PDB entry 7PMN | electron microscopy, 3.20 A resolution | chains 4 and 6 of the 22 polymer chains in the assembly

# Chain 4
Name: DNA replication licensing factor MCM4
Organism: Saccharomyces cerevisiae
Notes: EC 3.6.4.12
UniProtKB: P30665 (MCM4_YEAST); residue numbers follow UniProt; this construct covers 1-933
Sequence (933 residues; row label = number of the first residue in the row):
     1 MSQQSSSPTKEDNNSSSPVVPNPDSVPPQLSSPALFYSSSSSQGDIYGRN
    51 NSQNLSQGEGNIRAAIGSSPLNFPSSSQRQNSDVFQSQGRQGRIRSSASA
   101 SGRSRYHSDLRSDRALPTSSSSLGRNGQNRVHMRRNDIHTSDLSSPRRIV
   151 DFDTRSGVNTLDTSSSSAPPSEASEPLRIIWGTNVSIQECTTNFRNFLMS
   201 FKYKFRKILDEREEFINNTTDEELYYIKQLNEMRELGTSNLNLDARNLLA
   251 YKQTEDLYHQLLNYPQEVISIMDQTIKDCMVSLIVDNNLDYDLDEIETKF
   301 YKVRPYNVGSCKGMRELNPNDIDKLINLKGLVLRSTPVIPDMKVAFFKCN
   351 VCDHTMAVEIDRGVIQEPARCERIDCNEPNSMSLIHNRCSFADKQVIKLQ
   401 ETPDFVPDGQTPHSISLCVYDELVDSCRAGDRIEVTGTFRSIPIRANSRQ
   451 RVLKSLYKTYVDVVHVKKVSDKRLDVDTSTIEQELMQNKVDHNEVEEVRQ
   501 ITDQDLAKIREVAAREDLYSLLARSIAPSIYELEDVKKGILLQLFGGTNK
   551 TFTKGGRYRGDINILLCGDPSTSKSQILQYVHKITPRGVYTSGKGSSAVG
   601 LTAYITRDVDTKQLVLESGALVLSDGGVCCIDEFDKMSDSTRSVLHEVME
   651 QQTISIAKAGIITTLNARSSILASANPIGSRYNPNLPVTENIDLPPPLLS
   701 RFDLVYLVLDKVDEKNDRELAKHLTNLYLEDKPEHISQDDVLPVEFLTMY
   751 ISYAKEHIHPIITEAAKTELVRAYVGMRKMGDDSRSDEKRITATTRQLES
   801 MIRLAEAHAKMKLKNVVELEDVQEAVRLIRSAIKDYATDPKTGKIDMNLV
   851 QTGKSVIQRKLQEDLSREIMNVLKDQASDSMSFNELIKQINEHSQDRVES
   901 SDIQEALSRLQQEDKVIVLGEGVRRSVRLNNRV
Unresolved in the structure: 1-173, 470-504, 553-556, 606-613, 732-740, 781-791, 836-933
Bound ions: Zn2+: C349, C352, C371, C376
Curated features (UniProtKB/Swiss-Prot):
  - motif: S700 to D703 (Arginine finger)
  - binding site (ATP): G568 to S575
  - modified residue (Phosphoserine): S52, S56, S69
  - mutagenesis: K574 (K574A: Loss of MCM2-7 complex helicase activity)

# Chain 6
Name: DNA replication licensing factor MCM6
Organism: Saccharomyces cerevisiae
Notes: EC 3.6.4.12
UniProtKB: P53091 (MCM6_YEAST); residues 1-1017 here = UniProt positions 1-1017
Sequence (1017 residues; numbered 1 to 1017; the number before each row is that of its first residue):
     1 MSSPFPADTPSSNRPSNSSPPPSSIGAGFGSSSGLDSQIGSRLHFPSSSQ
    51 PHVSNSQTGPFVNDSTQFSSQRLQTDGSATNDMEGNEPARSFKSRALNHV
   101 KKVDDVTGEKVREAFEQFLEDFSVQSTDTGEVEKVYRAQIEFMKIYDLNT
   151 IYIDYQHLSMRENGALAMAISEQYYRFLPFLQKGLRRVVRKYAPELLNTS
   201 DSLKRSEGDEGQADEDEQQDDDMNGSSLPRDSGSSAAPGNGTSAMATRSI
   251 TTSTSPEQTERVFQISFFNLPTVHRIRDIRSEKIGSLLSISGTVTRTSEV
   301 RPELYKASFTCDMCRAIVDNVEQSFKYTEPTFCPNPSCENRAFWTLNVTR
   351 SRFLDWQKVRIQENANEIPTGSMPRTLDVILRGDSVERAKPGDRCKFTGV
   401 EIVVPDVTQLGLPGVKPSSTLDTRGISKTTEGLNSGVTGLRSLGVRDLTY
   451 KISFLACHVISIGSNIGASSPDANSNNRETELQMAANLQANNVYQDNERD
   501 QEVFLNSLSSDEINELKEMVKDEHIYDKLVRSIAPAVFGHEAVKKGILLQ
   551 MLGGVHKSTVEGIKLRGDINICVVGDPSTSKSQFLKYVVGFAPRSVYTSG
   601 KASSAAGLTAAVVRDEEGGDYTIEAGALMLADNGICCIDEFDKMDISDQV
   651 AIHEAMEQQTISIAKAGIHATLNARTSILAAANPVGGRYNRKLSLRGNLN
   701 MTAPIMSRFDLFFVILDDCNEKIDTELASHIVDLHMKRDEAIEPPFSAEQ
   751 LRRYIKYARTFKPILTKEARSYLVEKYKELRKDDAQGFSRSSYRITVRQL
   801 ESMIRLSEAIARANCVDEITPSFIAEAYDLLRQSIIRVDVDDVEMDEEFD
   851 NIESQSHAASGNNDDNDDGTGSGVITSEPPADIEEGQSEATARPGTSEKK
   901 KTTVTYDKYVSMMNMIVRKIAEVDREGAEELTAVDIVDWYLLQKENDLGS
   951 LAEYWEERRLAFKVIKRLVKDRILMEIHGTRHNLRDLENEENENNKTVYV
  1001 IHPNCEVLDQLEPQDSS
Unresolved in the structure: 1-90, 201-254, 420-433, 464-496, 738-743, 839-1017
Bound ions: Zn2+: C311, C314, C333, C338
Residues lining bound ligands: AMP-PNP (ANP; phosphoaminophosphonic acid-adenylate ester): L565, E657, Q658, R708, V797, R798, E801
Curated features (UniProtKB/Swiss-Prot):
  - motif: S707 to D710 (Arginine finger)
  - binding site (ATP): G575 to S582
  - modified residue: S78 (Phosphoserine), S249 (Phosphoserine), S372 (Phosphoserine), T766 (Phosphothreonine)
  - mutagenesis: K581 (K581A: Loss of MCM2-7 complex helicase activity)

# Chain 4 / chain 6 interface
Residue-residue contacts (113):
  V338(4) with I279(6)
  P340(4) with S281(6); Y450(6); I452(6), hydrophobic
  M342(4) with Y450(6)
  F347(4) with L440(6), hydrophobic
  V351(4) with K102(6)
  C352(4) with K102(6); V103(6), hydrogen bond (backbone-backbone)
  D353(4) with K102(6), salt bridge; V103(6)
  G363(4) with V437(6); T438(6), hydrogen bond (backbone-backbone)
  V364(4) with T438(6)
  I365(4) with V437(6), hydrophobic; T438(6), hydrogen bond (backbone-backbone); G439(6); L440(6), hydrophobic
  E367(4) with L440(6); R441(6), hydrogen bond (side chain-backbone)
  R373(4) with V103(6)
  E378(4) with R95(6), salt bridge
  N380(4) with R441(6), hydrogen bond
  L384(4) with L440(6), hydrophobic; Y450(6)
  H386(4) with F325(6); V403(6); Y450(6), hydrogen bond
  N387(4) with Y175(6); I284(6); F325(6); I402(6); V403(6), hydrogen bond (side chain-backbone)
  R388(4) with Y175(6); R176(6)
  F391(4) with S281(6); E282(6); V403(6), hydrophobic; Y450(6), hydrophobic
  A392(4) with S281(6)
  D393(4) with R280(6); S281(6), hydrogen bond; E282(6)
  Q395(4) with R375(6)
  V424(4) with R280(6)
  D425(4) with R280(6), salt bridge; R375(6), salt bridge
  R428(4) with P369(6); T370(6), hydrogen bond
  R445(4) with V445(6), hydrogen bond (side chain-backbone)
  N447(4) with S419(6), hydrogen bond
  S448(4) with S418(6), hydrogen bond (side chain-backbone); S419(6); R446(6)
  R449(4) with V445(6)
  R451(4) with V445(6)
  K458(4) with N434(6)
  K550(4) with L734(6)
  F552(4) with A536(6), hydrophobic; L734(6), hydrophobic
  Y558(4) with Q583(6); I731(6); L734(6), hydrophobic
  S618(4) with G371(6), hydrogen bond (side chain-backbone)
  L623(4) with T370(6)
  D639(4) with K643(6), salt bridge
  S640(4) with K601(6)
  S643(4) with E640(6); K643(6)
  H646(4) with E640(6), salt bridge
  E647(4) with S599(6), hydrogen bond
  Q651(4) with S582(6), hydrogen bond; K586(6)
  S655(4) with Y597(6); T598(6), hydrogen bond (backbone-side chain); S599(6), hydrogen bond (backbone-backbone)
  I656(4) with T598(6); A602(6)
  A657(4) with T598(6); A602(6); S603(6); S604(6), hydrogen bond (backbone-backbone); G607(6)
  K658(4) with S604(6); G607(6)
  A659(4) with S604(6); G607(6); A611(6), hydrophobic
  G660(4) with E624(6)
  I662(4) with G626(6); A627(6)
  P697(4) with P577(6), hydrophobic; R688(6)
  R701(4) with P577(6)
  I762(4) with K737(6)
  K767(4) with V732(6); D733(6), salt bridge; K737(6)
  Y774(4) with A728(6), hydrophobic
  V775(4) with T725(6)
  R778(4) with D717(6), salt bridge; D718(6), hydrogen bond (side chain-backbone); C719(6); D724(6), salt bridge
  K779(4) with C719(6); E721(6)
  T794(4) with S578(6)
  T795(4) with L727(6)
  R796(4) with P577(6), hydrogen bond (side chain-backbone); S578(6)
  L798(4) with A728(6), hydrophobic; I731(6), hydrophobic
  I802(4) with H735(6)
Interface residues without a listed pair, chain 4 (80 interface residues in all): T336, P337, I339, H354, I360, A369, D375, I385, K394, Q450, R557, V615, V644, T664, E764, L770, V771, E799
Interface residues without a listed pair, chain 6 (82 interface residues in all): K101, R277, G285, S324, M373, E401, P405, L410, G436, D447, L448, K451, T579, A606, A625, L630, S729, M736

# Summary
The interface between chain 4 and chain 6 involves 80 residues on one side and 82 on the other; the contacts
include 20 hydrogen bonds and 9 salt bridges. Among the polar pairs are D353(4)-K102(6), E378(4)-R95(6) and
D425(4)-R280(6). Chain 6 binds AMP-PNP.
Chain 4 is DNA replication licensing factor MCM4 and chain 6 is DNA replication licensing factor MCM6, both
from Saccharomyces cerevisiae; the structure, S. cerevisiae replisome-SCF(Dia2) complex bound to
double-stranded DNA (conformation II), was determined by electron microscopy, deposited together with 7PMK.
